Entry 6DV9 (X-ray diffraction, 3.80 A resolution); this record covers chains C and D of the 9 polymer chains in the assembly.

== Chain C ==
Name: DNA-directed RNA polymerase subunit beta
From: Mycobacterium tuberculosis (strain ATCC 25618 / H37Rv)
Notes: EC 2.7.7.6
UniProtKB: P9WGY9 (RPOB_MYCTU); residues 1-1178 here = UniProt positions 1-1178
Sequence (1178 residues; each row starts with the number of its first residue):
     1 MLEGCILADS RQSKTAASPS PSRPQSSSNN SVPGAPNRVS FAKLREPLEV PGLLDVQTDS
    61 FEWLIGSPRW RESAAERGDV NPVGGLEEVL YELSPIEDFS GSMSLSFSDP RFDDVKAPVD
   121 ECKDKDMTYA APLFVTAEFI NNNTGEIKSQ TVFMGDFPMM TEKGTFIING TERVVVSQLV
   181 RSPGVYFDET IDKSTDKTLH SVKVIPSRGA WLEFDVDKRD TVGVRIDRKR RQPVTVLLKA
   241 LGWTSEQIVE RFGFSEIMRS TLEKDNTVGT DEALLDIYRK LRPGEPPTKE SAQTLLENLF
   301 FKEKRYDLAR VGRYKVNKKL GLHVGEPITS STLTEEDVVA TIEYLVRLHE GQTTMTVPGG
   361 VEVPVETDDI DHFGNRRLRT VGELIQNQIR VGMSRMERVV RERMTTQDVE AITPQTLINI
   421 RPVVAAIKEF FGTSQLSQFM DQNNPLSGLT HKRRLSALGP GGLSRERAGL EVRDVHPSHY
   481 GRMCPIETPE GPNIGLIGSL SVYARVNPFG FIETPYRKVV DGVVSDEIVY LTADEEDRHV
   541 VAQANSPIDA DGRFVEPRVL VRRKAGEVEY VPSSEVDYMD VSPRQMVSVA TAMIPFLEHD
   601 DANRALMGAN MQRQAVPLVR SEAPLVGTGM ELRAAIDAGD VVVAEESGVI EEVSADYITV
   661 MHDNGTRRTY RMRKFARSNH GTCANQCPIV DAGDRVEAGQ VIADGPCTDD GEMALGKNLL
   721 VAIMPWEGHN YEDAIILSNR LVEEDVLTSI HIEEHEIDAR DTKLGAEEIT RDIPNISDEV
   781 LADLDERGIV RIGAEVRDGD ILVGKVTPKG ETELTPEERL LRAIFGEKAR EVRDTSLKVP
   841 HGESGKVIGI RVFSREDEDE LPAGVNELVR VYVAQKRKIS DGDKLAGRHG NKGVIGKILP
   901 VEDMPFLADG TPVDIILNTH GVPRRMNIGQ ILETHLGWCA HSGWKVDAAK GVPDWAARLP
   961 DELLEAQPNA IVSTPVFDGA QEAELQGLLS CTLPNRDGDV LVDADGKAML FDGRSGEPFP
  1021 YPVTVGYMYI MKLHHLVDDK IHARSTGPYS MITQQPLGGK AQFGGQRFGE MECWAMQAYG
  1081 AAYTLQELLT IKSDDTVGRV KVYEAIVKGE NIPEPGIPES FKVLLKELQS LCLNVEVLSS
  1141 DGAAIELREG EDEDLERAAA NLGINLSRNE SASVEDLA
Disordered / not traced: 1-27, 1154-1178
Swiss-Prot annotation at these positions:
  - natural variant: V423 (V423A: In strain: vr1), L436 (L436P: In strain: vr2), S437 (S437T: In strain: vr3), Q438 to D441 (sequence variant, change not given here; In strain: RJ49), Q438 (Q438L: In strain: vr4), F439 (F439V: In strain: RJ37), M440 to N443 (deletion: In strain: RJ55), D441 (D441V: In strain: vr3), L449 to K452 (sequence variant, change not given here; In strain: RJ48), H451 (H451D: In strain: vr5; H451L: In strain: SP28; H451N: In strain: vr6; H451P: In strain: vr8; H451Q: In strain: vr1; H451R: In strain: vr7), S456 (S456L: In strain: vr11 and RJ37; S456Q: In strain: vr9; S456W: In strain: vr10), L458 (L458P: In strain: vr12 and SP22)
  - mutagenesis: E138 (E138R: Weakens interaction with TRCF and CarD), I147 (I147A: Weakens interaction with TRCF and CarD), K148 (K148A: Does not affect association with TRCF, but weakens interaction with CarD), S149 (S149A: Does not affect association with TRCF, but weakens interaction with CarD)

== Chain D ==
Name: DNA-directed RNA polymerase subunit beta'
From: Mycobacterium tuberculosis (strain ATCC 25618 / H37Rv)
Notes: EC 2.7.7.6
UniProtKB: P9WGY7 (RPOC_MYCTU); residues 1-1316 here = UniProt positions 1-1316
Sequence (1316 residues; row label = number of the first residue in the row):
     1 MLDVNFFDEL RIGLATAEDI RQWSYGEVKK PETINYRTLK PEKDGLFCEK IFGPTRDWEC
    61 YCGKYKRVRF KGIICERCGV EVTRAKVRRE RMGHIELAAP VTHIWYFKGV PSRLGYLLDL
   121 APKDLEKIIY FAAYVITSVD EEMRHNELST LEAEMAVERK AVEDQRDGEL EARAQKLEAD
   181 LAELEAEGAK ADARRKVRDG GEREMRQIRD RAQRELDRLE DIWSTFTKLA PKQLIVDENL
   241 YRELVDRYGE YFTGAMGAES IQKLIENFDI DAEAESLRDV IRNGKGQKKL RALKRLKVVA
   301 AFQQSGNSPM GMVLDAVPVI PPELRPMVQL DGGRFATSDL NDLYRRVINR NNRLKRLIDL
   361 GAPEIIVNNE KRMLQESVDA LFDNGRRGRP VTGPGNRPLK SLSDLLKGKQ GRFRQNLLGK
   421 RVDYSGRSVI VVGPQLKLHQ CGLPKLMALE LFKPFVMKRL VDLNHAQNIK SAKRMVERQR
   481 PQVWDVLEEV IAEHPVLLNR APTLHRLGIQ AFEPMLVEGK AIQLHPLVCE AFNADFDGDQ
   541 MAVHLPLSAE AQAEARILML SSNNILSPAS GRPLAMPRLD MVTGLYYLTT EVPGDTGEYQ
   601 PASGDHPETG VYSSPAEAIM AADRGVLSVR AKIKVRLTQL RPPVEIEAEL FGHSGWQPGD
   661 AWMAETTLGR VMFNELLPLG YPFVNKQMHK KVQAAIINDL AERYPMIVVA QTVDKLKDAG
   721 FYWATRSGVT VSMADVLVPP RKKEILDHYE ERADKVEKQF QRGALNHDER NEALVEIWKE
   781 ATDEVGQALR EHYPDDNPII TIVDSGATGN FTQTRTLAGM KGLVTNPKGE FIPRPVKSSF
   841 REGLTVLEYF INTHGARKGL ADTALRTADS GYLTRRLVDV SQDVIVREHD CQTERGIVVE
   901 LAERAPDGTL IRDPYIETSA YARTLGTDAV DEAGNVIVER GQDLGDPEID ALLAAGITQV
   961 KVRSVLTCAT STGVCATCYG RSMATGKLVD IGEAVGIVAA QSIGEPGTQL TMRTFHQGGV
  1021 GEDITGGLPR VQELFEARVP RGKAPIADVT GRVRLEDGER FYKITIVPDD GGEEVVYDKI
  1081 SKRQRLRVFK HEDGSERVLS DGDHVEVGQQ LMEGSADPHE VLRVQGPREV QIHLVREVQE
  1141 VYRAQGVSIH DKHIEVIVRQ MLRRVTIIDS GSTEFLPGSL IDRAEFEAEN RRVVAEGGEP
  1201 AAGRPVLMGI TKASLATDSW LSAASFQETT RVLTDAAINC RSDKLNGLKE NVIIGKLIPA
  1261 GTGINRYRNI AVQPTEEARA AAYTIPSYED QYYSPDFGAA TGAAVPLDDY GYSDYR
Disordered / not traced: 1-2, 1012-1025, 1282-1316
Swiss-Prot annotation at these positions:
  - binding site (Zn(2+)): C60, C62, C75, C78, C891, C968, C975, C978
  - binding site (Mg(2+)): D535, D537, D539
Metal / ion sites: Zn2+ site 1: C60, C62, C75, C78; Mg2+: D535, D537, D539 (shared with 1 residue of chain I); Zn2+ site 2: C891, C968, C975, C978

== How chain C and chain D interact ==
Pairs across the interface (375):
  L470(C) with D862(D)
  R473(C) with R857(D), hydrogen bond (backbone-side chain)
  D474(C) with P827(D); R857(D); K858(D)
  V475(C) with P827(D); F850(D), hydrophobic; H854(D), hydrogen bond (backbone-side chain); R857(D)
  H476(C) with F850(D)
  Y480(C) with V846(D); L847(D); F850(D), hydrophobic
  C484(C) with R857(D), hydrogen bond (backbone-side chain)
  P485(C) with F850(D), hydrophobic; T853(D); R857(D), hydrogen bond (backbone-side chain)
  I486(C) with Y849(D), hydrophobic; T853(D); R857(D)
  T488(C) with R857(D)
  I494(C) with L860(D), hydrophobic
  G495(C) with R857(D)
  Q543(C) with T845(D); V846(D), hydrogen bond (side chain-backbone); L847(D), hydrogen bond (side chain-backbone)
  N545(C) with V846(D)
  V568(C) with L847(D), hydrophobic
  Y570(C) with R834(D)
  P583(C) with V846(D)
  M586(C) with V846(D), hydrophobic; F850(D), hydrophobic
  L597(C) with Y849(D)
  E598(C) with F840(D); G843(D); L844(D), hydrogen bond (backbone-backbone); Y849(D)
  H599(C) with F840(D), hydrogen bond (side chain-backbone); R841(D), hydrogen bond (side chain-backbone); E842(D); G843(D)
  D600(C) with F840(D); Y849(D), hydrogen bond (backbone-side chain)
  D601(C) with F840(D); Y849(D); N852(D), hydrogen bond
  A602(C) with Y849(D); T853(D); A856(D), hydrophobic
  N603(C) with A856(D); L860(D)
  A605(C) with Y849(D)
  I723(C) with V729(D); T730(D)
  M724(C) with T725(D)
  P725(C) with D580(D); A724(D); T725(D); V729(D)
  W726(C) with T725(D)
  E727(C) with P434(D); F721(D); Y722(D); T725(D), hydrogen bond (backbone-side chain); R726(D), salt bridge
  G728(C) with V432(D); P434(D); F721(D)
  H729(C) with V432(D); P434(D)
  N730(C) with D580(D)
  Y731(C) with V432(D), hydrophobic; P526(D), hydrogen bond (side chain-backbone); C529(D), hydrophobic; F536(D); R578(D), hydrogen bond; L579(D), hydrophobic; M581(D); F721(D), hydrophobic
  E732(C) with C529(D); A534(D); D535(D); F536(D), hydrogen bond (backbone-backbone); R578(D), salt bridge; L579(D)
  D733(C) with F536(D)
  A734(C) with V432(D), hydrophobic; F536(D)
  R760(C) with D331(D), salt bridge
  K763(C) with R37(D)
  R797(C) with R478(D), hydrogen bond (side chain-backbone); Q479(D)
  D798(C) with R478(D), hydrogen bond (backbone-side chain); Q479(D)
  G799(C) with R478(D), hydrogen bond (backbone-side chain)
  D800(C) with R478(D), salt bridge
  T812(C) with E59(D), hydrogen bond; K66(D)
  E813(C) with R56(D), salt bridge; E59(D)
  D881(C) with A521(D)
  G882(C) with V429(D); V431(D)
  K884(C) with D537(D), hydrogen bond (side chain-backbone)
  K892(C) with D537(D)
  G893(C) with F536(D); D537(D)
  V894(C) with V429(D), hydrophobic; I430(D); F536(D), hydrogen bond (backbone-backbone); G538(D)
  I895(C) with V431(D)
  G896(C) with V431(D)
  N918(C) with D580(D), hydrogen bond
  T919(C) with V729(D), hydrogen bond (side chain-backbone); T730(D); V731(D)
  H920(C) with L579(D); D580(D), salt bridge; T583(D), hydrogen bond; I802(D); T808(D)
  P923(C) with Q813(D)
  R924(C) with L579(D); T808(D), hydrogen bond; Q813(D)
  M926(C) with Q813(D); L817(D), hydrophobic; F840(D), hydrophobic
  I928(C) with L817(D), hydrophobic
  I931(C) with V731(D); S732(D); M733(D)
  L932(C) with M733(D), hydrophobic
  H935(C) with S732(D), hydrogen bond; M733(D), hydrogen bond (side chain-backbone)
  F977(C) with V846(D), hydrophobic; Y849(D), hydrophobic
  E982(C) with M733(D); R841(D), salt bridge; E842(D)
  Q986(C) with M733(D)
  D1005(C) with S732(D), hydrogen bond (backbone-side chain); A734(D)
  K1007(C) with D735(D), salt bridge
  D1012(C) with R726(D), salt bridge
  F1019(C) with T725(D)
  P1020(C) with R726(D)
  Y1021(C) with Y587(D), hydrogen bond; R726(D); S727(D); G728(D)
  P1022(C) with T730(D)
  T1024(C) with T730(D); V731(D), hydrogen bond (side chain-backbone); S732(D)
  V1037(C) with V429(D), hydrophobic; K520(D)
  D1038(C) with K520(D), salt bridge
  K1040(C) with R427(D); S428(D); V429(D); Q540(D)
  I1041(C) with R427(D); S428(D); M447(D), hydrophobic; K520(D)
  H1042(C) with G426(D); R427(D), hydrogen bond (backbone-backbone)
  A1043(C) with S425(D); G426(D); M447(D), hydrophobic; E450(D)
  R1044(C) with D423(D), salt bridge; Y424(D), hydrogen bond (backbone-backbone); S425(D), hydrogen bond (backbone-backbone); E450(D)
  S1045(C) with D423(D); Y424(D), hydrogen bond (backbone-backbone); E450(D), hydrogen bond; K453(D)
  T1046(C) with D423(D)
  Y1049(C) with D423(D), hydrogen bond
  M1051(C) with R89(D), hydrogen bond (backbone-side chain)
  I1052(C) with R89(D), hydrogen bond (backbone-side chain); E323(D); P326(D), hydrophobic
  Q1055(C) with N416(D), hydrogen bond (side chain-backbone); K420(D); R421(D)
  P1056(C) with R421(D); V422(D); D423(D)
  L1057(C) with R421(D)
  G1058(C) with R421(D)
  F1063(C) with E450(D)
  G1065(C) with R421(D), hydrogen bond (backbone-side chain); V422(D); S425(D)
  Q1066(C) with R421(D); V422(D), hydrogen bond (backbone-backbone); S425(D), hydrogen bond (backbone-side chain); G426(D); R427(D)
  R1067(C) with R414(D), hydrogen bond (side chain-backbone); Q415(D), hydrogen bond (side chain-backbone); G419(D), hydrogen bond (side chain-backbone); K420(D); R421(D)
  F1068(C) with G419(D); K420(D), hydrogen bond (backbone-backbone); I509(D), hydrophobic; H544(D)
  E1070(C) with R414(D), salt bridge; L418(D); R875(D), salt bridge
  M1071(C) with T503(D)
  E1072(C) with N499(D); T503(D), hydrogen bond; I509(D)
  C1073(C) with L418(D), hydrogen bond (side chain-backbone)
  W1074(C) with R875(D); V878(D); I997(D); Q1001(D)
  A1075(C) with T503(D); R506(D); Q1001(D)
  M1076(C) with I509(D), hydrophobic; M559(D), hydrophobic
  Q1077(C) with Q882(D), hydrogen bond; A994(D); I997(D); L1248(D); I1258(D)
  A1078(C) with R506(D), hydrogen bond (backbone-side chain); V998(D); Q1001(D)
  Y1079(C) with R506(D), hydrogen bond (side chain-backbone); L507(D); I509(D), hydrogen bond (side chain-backbone); Q510(D); L558(D); M559(D), hydrophobic; N564(D)
  G1080(C) with A1260(D); G1261(D); T1262(D), hydrogen bond (backbone-backbone)
  A1081(C) with E554(D)
  A1082(C) with E554(D), hydrogen bond (backbone-side chain); L1257(D); I1258(D), hydrophobic; A1260(D); T1262(D), hydrogen bond (backbone-side chain); G1263(D)
  Y1083(C) with E550(D); E554(D), hydrogen bond (backbone-side chain); L1257(D); T1262(D); R1268(D)
  T1084(C) with A551(D); E554(D), hydrogen bond (backbone-side chain)
  L1085(C) with V1252(D), hydrophobic; I1258(D), hydrophobic
  Q1086(C) with G1255(D), hydrogen bond (side chain-backbone); K1256(D); L1257(D)
  E1087(C) with P546(D); L547(D), hydrogen bond (side chain-backbone); S548(D), hydrogen bond (side chain-backbone); A551(D)
  L1088(C) with V422(D)
  L1089(C) with K420(D); V1252(D), hydrophobic
  K1092(C) with V422(D); D423(D), hydrogen bond (backbone-backbone); L545(D), hydrogen bond (side chain-backbone); L547(D)
  S1093(C) with K420(D); R421(D), hydrogen bond (side chain-backbone)
  D1094(C) with K420(D)
  V1102(C) with L547(D), hydrophobic
  Y1103(C) with Y424(D); P454(D), hydrophobic; M457(D)
  I1106(C) with Y424(D); P454(D), hydrophobic; F455(D), hydrophobic; K458(D)
  V1107(C) with M457(D), hydrophobic; K458(D)
  K1108(C) with K458(D)
  G1109(C) with K458(D)
  I1112(C) with L547(D); S548(D)
  G1116(C) with N5(D), hydrogen bond (backbone-side chain)
  I1117(C) with D3(D); V4(D); N5(D)
  P1118(C) with I1253(D); I1254(D)
  E1119(C) with R89(D), salt bridge
  S1120(C) with N416(D), hydrogen bond (side chain-backbone); L417(D)
  F1121(C) with L417(D); I1253(D), hydrophobic; I1254(D), hydrophobic
  V1123(C) with L324(D), hydrophobic
  L1124(C) with L406(D), hydrophobic; F413(D), hydrophobic; L417(D), hydrophobic
  K1126(C) with E90(D), hydrogen bond (side chain-backbone); M92(D); P321(D)
  E1127(C) with I320(D); L405(D); L406(D); R412(D), salt bridge
  L1128(C) with L406(D), hydrophobic; L1233(D), hydrophobic
  Q1129(C) with W23(D); M92(D); P318(D)
  S1130(C) with M92(D); P318(D); I320(D); F382(D); L402(D)
  L1131(C) with H103(D), hydrogen bond (backbone-side chain); W105(D), hydrophobic; F382(D); L402(D), hydrophobic; S403(D)
  C1132(C) with A15(D), hydrogen bond (backbone-backbone); H103(D); L314(D), hydrophobic; P318(D); F382(D), hydrophobic
  L1133(C) with G13(D); A15(D); W23(D); W105(D), hydrophobic; Y106(D); A1237(D), hydrophobic
  N1134(C) with R11(D); I12(D); G13(D), hydrogen bond (backbone-backbone); L14(D); A15(D); D19(D); W23(D)
  V1135(C) with R11(D); I12(D), hydrophobic
  E1136(C) with L10(D); R11(D), hydrogen bond (backbone-backbone)
  V1137(C) with F7(D), hydrophobic; E9(D)
  L1138(C) with F7(D); D8(D), hydrogen bond (backbone-backbone); E9(D), hydrogen bond (backbone-backbone); R11(D)
  I1145(C) with F7(D), hydrophobic
  L1147(C) with D3(D); E90(D)
  R1148(C) with E90(D)
  E1149(C) with E90(D)
  G1150(C) with Y25(D), hydrogen bond (backbone-side chain)
  E1151(C) with Q22(D); Y25(D)
  D1152(C) with R21(D); Q22(D); W23(D); S24(D)
  E1153(C) with R21(D); S24(D)
Other interface residues (no listed pair), chain C (173 interface residues in all): R228, P477, H479, M483, R562, L606, V922, Q981, L985, V1023, T1053, Q1054, G1069, T1090, T1096, P1115, S1139, S1140
Other interface residues (no listed pair), chain D (190 interface residues in all): I20, L39, K86, R91, Y344, R389, P444, L451, I469, E477, L497, A501, P502, H505, A542, R630, A807, T816, A861, L865, T874, E993, W1220, L1221, K1249

== Summary ==
173 residues of chain C face 190 of chain D across their interface, with 73 hydrogen bonds and 15 salt
bridges. Polar pairs include E727(C)-R726(D), E732(C)-R578(D) and R760(C)-D331(D).
Chain C is DNA-directed RNA polymerase subunit beta and chain D is DNA-directed RNA polymerase subunit beta',
both from Mycobacterium tuberculosis (strain ATCC 25618 / H37Rv); the structure, Crystal structure of
Mycobacterium tuberculosis transcription initiation complex(ECF sigma factor L) containing 5nt RNA with 4nt
..., was determined by X-ray diffraction (same publication as 6DVB, 6DVC, 6DVD and 6DVE).
